8YUV - chains A and B of the 5 polymer chains in the assembly; structure by electron microscopy, 3.00 A resolution.

# Chain A
Molecule: Guanine nucleotide-binding protein G(i) subunit alpha-1
From: Homo sapiens
UniProt: P63096 (GNAI1_HUMAN); residue numbers follow UniProt; this construct covers 1-354
Sequence (354 residues; numbered 1 to 354; the number before each row is that of its first residue):
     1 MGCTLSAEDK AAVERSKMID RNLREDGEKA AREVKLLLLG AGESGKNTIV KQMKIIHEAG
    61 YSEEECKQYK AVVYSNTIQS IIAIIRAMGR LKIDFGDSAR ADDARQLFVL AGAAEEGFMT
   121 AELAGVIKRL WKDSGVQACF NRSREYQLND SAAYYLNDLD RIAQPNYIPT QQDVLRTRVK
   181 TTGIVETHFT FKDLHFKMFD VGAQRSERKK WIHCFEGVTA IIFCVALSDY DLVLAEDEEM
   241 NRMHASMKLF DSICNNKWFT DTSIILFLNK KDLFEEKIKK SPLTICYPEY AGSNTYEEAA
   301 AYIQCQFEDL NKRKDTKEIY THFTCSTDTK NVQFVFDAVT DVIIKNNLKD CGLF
Disordered / not traced: 1-2, 55-181
Construct notes: conflict Asn47 (Ser in P63096), Ala203 (Gly in P63096), Ala245 (Glu in P63096), Ser326 (Ala in P63096)
Curated features (UniProtKB/Swiss-Prot):
  - region: Lys35 to Lys46, Thr48 (G1 motif), Asp173 to Thr181 (G2 motif), Phe196 to Gly202, Gln204, Arg205 (G3 motif), Ile265 to Asp272 (G4 motif), Thr324, Cys325, Thr327 to Thr329 (G5 motif)
  - binding site (GTP): Glu43 to Lys46, Thr48, Ser151, Leu175 to Thr181, Asp200 to Gly202, Gln204, Asn269 to Asp272
  - binding site (Mg(2+)): Thr181
  - modified residue: Arg178 (ADP-ribosylarginine), Gln204 (Deamidated glutamine), Cys351 (ADP-ribosylcysteine)
  - lipidation: Gly2 (N-myristoyl glycine), Cys3 (S-palmitoyl cysteine)

# Chain B
Molecule: Guanine nucleotide-binding protein G(I)/G(S)/G(T) subunit beta-1
From: Homo sapiens
UniProt: P62873 (GBB1_HUMAN); residue numbers follow UniProt; this construct covers 2-340
Sequence (358 residues; each row starts with the number of its first residue; numbers below 1 keep their minus sign (Met-17 is residue -17)):
   -17 MHHHHHHLEV LFQGPGSSGS ELDQLRQEAE QLKNQIRDAR KACADATLSQ ITNNIDPVGR
    43 IQMRTRRTLR GHLAKIYAMH WGTDSRLLVS ASQDGKLIIW DSYTTNKVHA IPLRSSWVMT
   103 CAYAPSGNYV ACGGLDNICS IYNLKTREGN VRVSRELAGH TGYLSCCRFL DDNQIVTSSG
   163 DTTCALWDIE TGQQTTTFTG HTGDVMSLSL APDTRLFVSG ACDASAKLWD VREGMCRQTF
   223 TGHESDINAI CFFPNGNAFA TGSDDATCRL FDLRADQELM TYSHDNIICG ITSVSFSKSG
   283 RLLLAGYDDF NCNVWDALKA DRAGVLAGHD NRVSCLGVTD DGMAVATGSW DSFLKIWN
Disordered / not traced: -17 to 1
Construct notes: initiating methionine (-17); expression tag (-16 to 1)
Curated features (UniProtKB/Swiss-Prot):
  - modified residue: Ser2 (N-acetylserine), His266 (Phosphohistidine)

# Chain A / chain B interface
Contacting residue pairs - 44 pairs, chain A then chain B:
  Val13(A) - Asn88(B)
  Arg15(A) - Val90(B)  hydrogen bond (side chain-backbone)
  Arg15(A) - His91(B)
  Ser16(A) - Asn88(B)
  Ser16(A) - Lys89(B)  hydrogen bond (side chain-backbone)
  Ile19(A) - Lys89(B)
  Ile19(A) - Val90(B)
  Ile19(A) - Ala92(B)  hydrophobic
  Asp20(A) - Lys89(B)  salt bridge
  Leu23(A) - Leu55(B)
  Leu23(A) - Lys78(B)
  Leu23(A) - Lys89(B)
  Asp26(A) - Lys78(B)  salt bridge
  Gly27(A) - Leu55(B)
  Thr182(A) - Asn119(B)  hydrogen bond (backbone-side chain)
  Gly183(A) - Leu117(B)
  Gly183(A) - Asp118(B)
  Gly183(A) - Asn119(B)
  Ile184(A) - Trp99(B)
  Ile184(A) - Leu117(B)  hydrogen bond (backbone-backbone)
  Glu186(A) - Trp99(B)  hydrogen bond
  Phe199(A) - Trp99(B)  hydrophobic
  Gln204(A) - Leu117(B)
  Ser206(A) - Tyr145(B)
  Ser206(A) - Asp186(B)
  Glu207(A) - Asp186(B)  hydrogen bond (backbone-side chain)
  Glu207(A) - Cys204(B)
  Glu207(A) - Asp228(B)
  Lys210(A) - Tyr145(B)
  Lys210(A) - Met188(B)  hydrogen bond
  Lys210(A) - Cys204(B)  hydrogen bond
  Lys210(A) - Asp228(B)  salt bridge
  Lys210(A) - Asn230(B)  hydrogen bond
  Trp211(A) - Leu117(B)  hydrophobic
  Trp211(A) - Tyr145(B)
  His213(A) - Lys57(B)
  His213(A) - Tyr59(B)
  His213(A) - Trp332(B)
  Cys214(A) - Tyr59(B)
  Cys214(A) - Trp99(B)
  Phe215(A) - Trp99(B)  hydrophobic
  Glu216(A) - Lys57(B)  salt bridge
  Trp258(A) - Arg314(B)
  Trp258(A) - Trp332(B)  hydrophobic
Also at the interface, not in a pair above, chain A (24 interface residues in all): Arg205
Also at the interface, not in a pair above, chain B (27 interface residues in all): Gly53, Ile80, Ser97, Met101, His142, Gly162

# Overview
24 residues of chain A face 27 of chain B across their interface, with 9 hydrogen bonds and 4 salt bridges.
Among the polar pairs are Asp20(A)-Lys89(B), Asp26(A)-Lys78(B) and Lys210(A)-Asp228(B). From UniProt: 21
GTP-binding residues and Mg2+-binding residue Thr181(A) on chain A.
Chain A is Guanine nucleotide-binding protein G(i) subunit alpha-1 and chain B is Guanine nucleotide-binding
protein G(I)/G(S)/G(T) subunit beta-1, both from Homo sapiens; the structure, Cryo-EM structure of the
immepip-bound H3R-Gi complex, was determined by electron microscopy (same publication as 8YUT and 8YUU).
